6GB8 - chain A; structure by X-ray diffraction, 1.48 A resolution.

# Chain A
Protein: Copper-containing nitrite reductase
Organism: Achromobacter cycloclastes
Notes: EC 1.7.2.1
UniProt: P25006 (NIR_ACHCY); residues 1-340 here correspond to UniProt positions 39-378 (UniProt number = residue number + 38)
Chain sequence (340 residues; numbered 1 to 340; the number before each row is that of its first residue):
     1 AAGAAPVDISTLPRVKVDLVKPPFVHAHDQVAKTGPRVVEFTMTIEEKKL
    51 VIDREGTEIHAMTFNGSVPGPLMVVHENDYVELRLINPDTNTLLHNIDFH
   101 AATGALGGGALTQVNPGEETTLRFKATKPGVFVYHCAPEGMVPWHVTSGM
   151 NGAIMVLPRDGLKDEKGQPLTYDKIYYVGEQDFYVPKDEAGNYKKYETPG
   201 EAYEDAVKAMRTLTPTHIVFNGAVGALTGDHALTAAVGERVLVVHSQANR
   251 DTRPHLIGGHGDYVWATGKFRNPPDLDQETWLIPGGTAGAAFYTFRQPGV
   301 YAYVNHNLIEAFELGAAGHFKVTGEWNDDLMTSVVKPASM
Unresolved in the structure: 1-7
Bound ions: Cu ion site 1: H95, C136, H145, M150; Cu ion site 2: H100, H135, H306 (together with nitrite ion)
Ligand contacts: nitrite ion (NO2): D98, H100, H135, H255, I257, H306, L308
From the paper describing this entry:
  - conformationally variable residues (loop rearrangement): K187 to Y193, E201 to D205

# In short
Chain A binds nitrite ion. H95, C136, H145 and M150 form the Cu ion site 1. H100, H135 and H306 coordinate Cu
ion site 2. From the paper: conformational variability at K187 and E201.
Chain A is Copper-containing nitrite reductase (Achromobacter cycloclastes); the structure, Copper nitrite
reductase from Achromobacter cycloclastes: small cell polymorph dataset 1, was determined by X-ray diffraction
(same publication as 6GBB, 6GBY and 6GCG).
